1X33 - chains B and C of the 3 polymer chains in the assembly; structure by X-ray diffraction, 3.60 A resolution.

# Chain B (and C)
Molecule: Coat protein
Organism: Sesbania mosaic virus
Notes: chain C of this document is another copy of the same molecule, construct and numbering; everything in this record applies to it too
UniProt: Q9EB06 (Q9EB06_9VIRU); numbering as in UniProt (aligned over 1-268)
Sequence (268 residues; row label = number of the first residue in the row):
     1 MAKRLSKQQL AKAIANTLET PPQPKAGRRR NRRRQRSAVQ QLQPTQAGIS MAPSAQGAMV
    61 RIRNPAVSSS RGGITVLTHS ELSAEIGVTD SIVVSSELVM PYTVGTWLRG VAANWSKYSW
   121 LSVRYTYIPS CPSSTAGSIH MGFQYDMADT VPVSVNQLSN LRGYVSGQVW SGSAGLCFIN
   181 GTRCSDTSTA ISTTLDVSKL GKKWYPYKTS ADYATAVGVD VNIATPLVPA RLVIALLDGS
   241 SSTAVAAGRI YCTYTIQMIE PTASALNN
Unresolved in the structure: 1-71 (chain C: 1-43)
Disulfides: Cys177-Cys184
Ion coordination: Ca2+ site 1: Asp146, Asp149 (shared with Tyr207(C), Asn267(C), Asn268(C) of chain C); Ca2+ site 2: Tyr207, Asn267, Asn268 (shared with 2 residues of chain A)

# Chain B / chain C interface
Pairs across the interface (38; chain B residue first):
  Tyr145(B) with Lys117(C); Glu260(C), hydrogen bond
  Asp146(B) with Pro206(C); Tyr207(C); Lys208(C), salt bridge; Asn268(C)
  Ala148(B) with Lys208(C); Asn268(C)
  Asp149(B) with Ser116(C); Leu266(C); Asn267(C); Asn268(C), hydrogen bond (side chain-backbone)
  Thr150(B) with Leu266(C), hydrogen bond (backbone-backbone); Asn268(C), hydrogen bond
  Pro152(B) with Leu266(C), hydrophobic
  Gln157(B) with Leu266(C)
  Asn160(B) with Pro261(C); Ala263(C)
  Leu161(B) with Pro261(C)
  Arg162(B) with Gly72(C), hydrogen bond (side chain-backbone); Glu260(C); Pro261(C)
  Asp196(B) with Glu260(C)
  Lys199(B) with Gly72(C); Lys117(C), hydrogen bond (backbone-side chain); Trp204(C); Ile259(C); Glu260(C)
  Leu200(B) with Lys117(C)
  Gly201(B) with Lys117(C)
  Val219(B) with Val219(C), hydrophobic
  Asp220(B) with Ala216(C)
  Asn222(B) with Lys208(C), hydrogen bond; Asp212(C), hydrogen bond; Ala216(C); Leu227(C)
  Ile223(B) with Ile223(C), hydrophobic
  Thr225(B) with Lys202(C)
Also at the interface, not in a pair above, chain B (22 interface residues in all): Gln144, Val151, Pro229
Also at the interface, not in a pair above, chain C (24 interface residues in all): Gly73, Thr215, Pro226, Thr262

# Summary
22 residues of chain B and 24 residues of chain C are in contact; the contacts include 8 hydrogen bonds and 1
salt bridge. Polar pairs include Asp146(B)-Lys208(C), Tyr145(B)-Glu260(C) and Asp149(B)-Asn268(C). The Ca2+
site 2 is built by Tyr207(B), Asn267(B) and Asn268(B).
Chain B and chain C are both Coat protein (Sesbania mosaic virus); the structure, T=3 recombinant capsid of
SeMV CP, was determined by X-ray diffraction together with 1X35 from the same study.
